7M6H - chains A and C of the 7 polymer chains in the assembly; structure by electron microscopy, 4.00 A resolution.

# Chain A (and C)
Molecule: Spike glycoprotein
From: Severe acute respiratory syndrome coronavirus 2
Notes: chain C of this document is another copy of the same molecule, construct and numbering; everything in this record applies to it too
UniProtKB: P0DTC2 (SPIKE_SARS2); numbering as in UniProt (aligned over 1-1213)
Sequence (1259 residues; each row starts with the number of its first residue):
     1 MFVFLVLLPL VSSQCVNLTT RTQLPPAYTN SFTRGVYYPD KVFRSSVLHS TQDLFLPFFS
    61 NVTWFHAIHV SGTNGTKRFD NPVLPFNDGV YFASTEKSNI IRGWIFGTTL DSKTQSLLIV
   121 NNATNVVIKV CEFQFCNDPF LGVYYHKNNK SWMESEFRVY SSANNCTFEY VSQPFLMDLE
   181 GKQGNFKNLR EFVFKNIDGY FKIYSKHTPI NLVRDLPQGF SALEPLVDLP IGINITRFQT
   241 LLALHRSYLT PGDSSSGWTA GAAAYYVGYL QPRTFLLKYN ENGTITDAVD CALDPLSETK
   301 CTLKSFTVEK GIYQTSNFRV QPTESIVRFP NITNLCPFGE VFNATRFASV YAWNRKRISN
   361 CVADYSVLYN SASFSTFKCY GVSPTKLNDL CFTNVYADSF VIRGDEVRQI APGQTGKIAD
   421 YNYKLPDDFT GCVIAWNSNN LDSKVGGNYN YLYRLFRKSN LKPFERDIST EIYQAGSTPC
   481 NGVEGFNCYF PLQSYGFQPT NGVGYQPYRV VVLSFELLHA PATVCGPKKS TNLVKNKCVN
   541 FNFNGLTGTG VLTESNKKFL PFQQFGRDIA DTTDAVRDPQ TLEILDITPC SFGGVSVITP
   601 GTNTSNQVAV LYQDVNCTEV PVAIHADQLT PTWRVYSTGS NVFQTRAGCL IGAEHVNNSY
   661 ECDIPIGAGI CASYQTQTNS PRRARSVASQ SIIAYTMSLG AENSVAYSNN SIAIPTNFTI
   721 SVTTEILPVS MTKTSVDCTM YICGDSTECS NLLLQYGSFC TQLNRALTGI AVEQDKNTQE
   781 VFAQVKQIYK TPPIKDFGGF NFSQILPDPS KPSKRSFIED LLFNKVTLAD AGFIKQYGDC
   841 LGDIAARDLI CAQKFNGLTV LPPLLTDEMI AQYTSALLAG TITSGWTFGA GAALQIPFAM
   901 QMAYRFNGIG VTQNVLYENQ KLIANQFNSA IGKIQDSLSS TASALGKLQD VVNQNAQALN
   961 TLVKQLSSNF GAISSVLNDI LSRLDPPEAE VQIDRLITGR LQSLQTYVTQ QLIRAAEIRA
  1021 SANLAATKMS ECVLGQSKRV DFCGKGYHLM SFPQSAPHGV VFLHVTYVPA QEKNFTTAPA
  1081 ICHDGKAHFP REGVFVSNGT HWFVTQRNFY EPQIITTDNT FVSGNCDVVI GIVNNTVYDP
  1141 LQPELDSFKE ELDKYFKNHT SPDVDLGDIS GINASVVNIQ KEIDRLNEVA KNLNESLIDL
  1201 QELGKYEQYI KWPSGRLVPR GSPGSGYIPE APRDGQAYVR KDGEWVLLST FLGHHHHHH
Not modelled in the structure: 1-26, 70-79, 144-164, 173-185, 246-262, 621-640, 677-688, 828-853, 1148-1259
Cystine bridges: Cys131-Cys166, Cys291-Cys301, Cys336-Cys361, Cys379-Cys432, Cys391-Cys525, Cys480-Cys488, Cys538-Cys590, Cys617-Cys649, Cys662-Cys671, Cys738-Cys760, Cys743-Cys749, Cys1032-Cys1043, Cys1082-Cys1126
Covalent attachments: N-acetylglucosamine (NAG) linked to Asn61, Asn122, Asn282, Asn331, Asn343, Asn616, Asn709, Asn717, Asn801, Asn1074
Construct notes: engineered mutation Pro986 (Lys in P0DTC2), Pro987 (Val in P0DTC2); expression tag (1214-1259)
Small-molecule neighbours: N-acetylglucosamine (NAG; 2-acetamido-2-deoxy-beta-D-glucopyranose): Arg457, Glu465, Arg466
UniProt features mapped onto this chain:
  - region: Asn280 to Cys301 (Putative superantigen), Arg403 to Asp405 (Integrin-binding motif), Asn448 to Phe456 (Immunodominant HLA epitope recognized by the CD8+), Pro681 to Ala684 (Putative superantigen), Ser816 to Tyr837 (Fusion peptide 1), Lys835 to Phe855 (Fusion peptide 2), Asp1163 to Glu1202 (Heptad repeat 2)
  - site (Cleavage): Arg685, Ser686, Arg815, Ser816
  - glycosylation: Asn17 (N-linked (GlcNAc...) (complex) asparagine), Asn61 (N-linked (GlcNAc...) (hybrid) asparagine), Asn74 (N-linked (GlcNAc...) (complex) asparagine), Asn122 (N-linked (GlcNAc...) (hybrid) asparagine), Asn149 (N-linked (GlcNAc...) (complex) asparagine), Asn165 (N-linked (GlcNAc...) (complex) asparagine), Asn234 (N-linked (GlcNAc...) (high mannose) asparagine), Asn282 (N-linked (GlcNAc...) (complex) asparagine), Thr323 (O-linked (GalNAc) threonine), Ser325 (O-linked (HexNAc...) serine), Asn331 (N-linked (GlcNAc...) (complex) asparagine), Asn343 (N-linked (GlcNAc...) (complex) asparagine), Asn603 (N-linked (GlcNAc...) (hybrid) asparagine), Asn616 (N-linked (GlcNAc...) (complex) asparagine), Asn657 (N-linked (GlcNAc...) (complex) asparagine), Thr676 (O-linked (GlcNAc...) threonine), Thr678 (O-linked (GlcNAc...) threonine), Asn709 (N-linked (GlcNAc...) (high mannose) asparagine), Asn717 (N-linked (GlcNAc...) (hybrid) asparagine), Asn801 (N-linked (GlcNAc...) (hybrid) asparagine) and 6 more in UniProt
  - natural variant: Leu5 (L5F: In strain: Iota/B.1.526), Ser13 (S13I: In strain: Epsilon/B.1.427/B.1.429), Leu18 (L18F: In strain: Beta/B.1.351, Gamma/P.1 and 1 more), Thr19 (T19I: In strain: Omicron/BQ.1.1, Omicron/XBB.1.5 and 1 more; T19R: In strain: Delta/B.1.617.2, Omicron/BA.2 and 4 more), Thr20 (T20N: In strain: Gamma/P.1), Leu24 to Ala27 (sequence variant, change not given here; In strain: Omicron/BA.2, Omicron/BA.2.12.1 and 6 more), Pro26 (P26S: In strain: Gamma/P.1), Gln52 (Q52H: In strain: Omicron/EG.5.1), Ala67 (A67V: In strain: Eta/B.1.525, Omicron/BA.1), His69 to Val70 (deletion: In strain: Alpha/B.1.1.7, Eta/B.1.525 and 5 more), Gly75 (G75V: In strain: Lambda/C.37), Thr76 (T76I: In strain: Lambda/C.37), 82 further natural variant entries in UniProt
  - mutagenesis: His69 to Val70 (Increased incorporation of cleaved spike into virions), Asn121 (N121Q: Partial loss of biliverdin affinity), Arg190 (R190K: Partial loss of biliverdin affinity), Asn234 (N234Q: Increased resistance to neutralizing antibodies), Asn331 (N331Q: Reduced viral infectivity), Asn343 (N343Q: Reduced viral infectivity), Leu452 (L452R: Increased resistance to neutralizing antibodies. Decreases HLA binding to NF9 epitope. Increased binding affinity to human ACE2), Tyr453 (Y453F: Decreased HLA binding to NF9 epitope. Increased binding affinity to human ACE2), Ala475 (A475V: Increased resistance to neutralizing antibodies), Val483 (V483A: Increased resistance to neutralizing antibodies), Glu484 (E484D: Increased replication in human TMEM106B overexpressing cells), Phe490 (F490L: Increased resistance to neutralizing antibodies and human covalescent sera neutralization), 14 further mutagenesis entries in UniProt

# How chain A and chain C interact
Contacting residue pairs (131):
  Lys41(A) - Phe562(C)
  Lys41(A) - Gln563(C)
  Lys41(A) - Gln564(C)
  Val42(A) - Arg567(C)
  Phe43(A) - Lys557(C)
  Phe43(A) - Phe559(C)  hydrophobic
  Phe43(A) - Gln563(C)
  Phe43(A) - Phe565(C)  hydrogen bond (backbone-backbone)
  Phe43(A) - Gly566(C)
  Phe43(A) - Arg567(C)  hydrogen bond (backbone-backbone)
  Val47(A) - Ile569(C)  hydrophobic
  Cys166(A) - Lys356(C)  hydrogen bond (backbone-side chain)
  Cys166(A) - Asn394(C)  hydrogen bond (backbone-side chain)
  Thr167(A) - Lys356(C)
  Thr167(A) - Asn394(C)
  Phe168(A) - Asn394(C)
  Asp198(A) - Pro521(C)
  Gly199(A) - Ala520(C)
  Gly199(A) - Pro521(C)
  Tyr200(A) - Pro521(C)
  Tyr200(A) - Ala522(C)  hydrogen bond (side chain-backbone)
  Tyr200(A) - Thr523(C)
  Glu224(A) - Phe562(C)
  Asn282(A) - Lys557(C)
  Gly283(A) - Gln563(C)
  Gly413(A) - Pro987(C)
  Asp737(A) - Asn317(C)  hydrogen bond
  Met740(A) - Asn317(C)
  Met740(A) - Arg319(C)
  Asp745(A) - Arg319(C)  salt bridge
  Gln755(A) - Asn969(C)
  Gln755(A) - Phe970(C)  hydrogen bond (backbone-backbone)
  Gln755(A) - Gly971(C)
  Gln755(A) - Ala972(C)
  Tyr756(A) - Gln965(C)  hydrogen bond (backbone-side chain)
  Tyr756(A) - Ser968(C)
  Tyr756(A) - Phe970(C)
  Ser758(A) - Thr961(C)
  Ser758(A) - Gln965(C)  hydrogen bond
  Phe759(A) - Gln965(C)
  Phe759(A) - Phe970(C)  hydrophobic
  Phe759(A) - Gly999(C)
  Phe759(A) - Gln1002(C)
  Gln762(A) - Thr1006(C)
  Thr768(A) - Gln314(C)
  Gln784(A) - Asp1041(C)  hydrogen bond
  Gln787(A) - Ala701(C)  hydrogen bond (side chain-backbone)
  Gln787(A) - Glu702(C)
  Gln787(A) - Asn703(C)  hydrogen bond (side chain-backbone)
  Ile788(A) - Leu699(C)
  Ile788(A) - Gly700(C)
  Ile788(A) - Glu702(C)
  Ile788(A) - Asn703(C)  hydrogen bond (backbone-backbone)
  Tyr789(A) - Asn703(C)
  Tyr789(A) - Val705(C)  hydrophobic
  Lys790(A) - Glu702(C)
  Lys790(A) - Ser704(C)
  Pro792(A) - Tyr707(C)  hydrophobic
  Asp796(A) - Tyr707(C)
  Phe797(A) - Tyr707(C)
  Phe855(A) - Pro589(C)
  Phe855(A) - Phe592(C)
  Leu861(A) - Gln613(C)
  Pro863(A) - Ala668(C)  hydrogen bond (backbone-backbone)
  Leu864(A) - Pro665(C)  hydrophobic
  Leu864(A) - Ile666(C)
  Leu864(A) - Gly667(C)
  Leu864(A) - Ala668(C)
  Leu864(A) - Gly669(C)  hydrogen bond (backbone-backbone)
  Thr866(A) - Ala668(C)
  Met869(A) - Gly669(C)
  Met869(A) - Met697(C)  hydrophobic
  Met869(A) - Leu699(C)  hydrophobic
  Gln872(A) - Leu699(C)
  Tyr873(A) - Leu699(C)
  Ile882(A) - Tyr707(C)
  Thr883(A) - Val705(C)
  Thr883(A) - Tyr707(C)
  Trp886(A) - Tyr1047(C)  hydrogen bond
  Trp886(A) - Arg1107(C)
  Ala890(A) - Gly1046(C)
  Ala890(A) - Tyr1047(C)  hydrophobic
  Ala892(A) - Glu1072(C)
  Leu894(A) - Ala713(C)
  Leu894(A) - Pro715(C)
  Gln895(A) - Val705(C)
  Gln895(A) - Ala706(C)  hydrogen bond (side chain-backbone)
  Gln895(A) - Tyr707(C)
  Gln895(A) - Ser711(C)
  Gln895(A) - Ile712(C)
  Gln895(A) - Ala713(C)
  Ile896(A) - Tyr707(C)
  Ile896(A) - Ser711(C)
  Pro897(A) - Tyr707(C)  hydrophobic
  Pro897(A) - Ser708(C)
  Pro897(A) - Asn709(C)
  Pro897(A) - Ser711(C)
  Pro897(A) - Ile712(C)
  Phe898(A) - Tyr707(C)
  Met900(A) - Pro1079(C)
  Tyr904(A) - Gly1093(C)  hydrogen bond (side chain-backbone)
  Tyr904(A) - Val1094(C)
  Asn907(A) - Arg1091(C)
  Thr912(A) - Phe1121(C)
  Gln913(A) - Pro1090(C)  hydrogen bond (side chain-backbone)
  Asn914(A) - Phe1089(C)
  Asn914(A) - Phe1121(C)
  Asn914(A) - Ser1123(C)
  Tyr917(A) - Pro1079(C)
  Tyr917(A) - Phe1089(C)  hydrophobic
  Tyr917(A) - Val1129(C)
  Glu918(A) - Gly1124(C)
  Glu918(A) - Val1128(C)
  Glu918(A) - Val1129(C)
  Gln920(A) - Val1128(C)
  Gln920(A) - Ile1130(C)
  Val963(A) - Ala570(C)  hydrophobic
  Ser967(A) - Asp571(C)  hydrogen bond
  Asp994(A) - Arg995(C)  salt bridge
  Thr998(A) - Gln1002(C)
  Gln1005(A) - Thr1006(C)
  Leu1012(A) - Ile1013(C)  hydrophobic
  Ile1013(A) - Ile1013(C)  hydrophobic
  Ser1030(A) - Val1040(C)
  Ser1030(A) - Asp1041(C)  hydrogen bond
  Glu1031(A) - Arg1039(C)
  Glu1031(A) - Val1040(C)
  Leu1034(A) - Val1040(C)
  Leu1034(A) - Asp1041(C)
  Gly1035(A) - Val1040(C)
  Leu1141(A) - Leu1141(C)  hydrophobic
Other interface residues (no listed pair), chain A (88 interface residues in all): Tyr38, Arg44, Lys129, Glu169, Glu281, Thr284, Gly757, Asn856, Gly857, Val860, Pro862, Glu868, Thr887, Gly891, Ala893, Asn978, Thr1009, Arg1039
Other interface residues (no listed pair), chain C (99 interface residues in all): Ser359, Val395, Thr547, Thr549, Lys558, Leu560, Thr572, Thr588, Asp614, Arg646, Ile670, Asn710, Ser1003, Thr1009, Lys1045, Val1068, Pro1069, Thr1077, Ala1078, Ala1080, Phe1095, Asn1108

# Overview
The interface between chain A and chain C involves 88 residues on one side and 99 on the other; the contacts
include 21 hydrogen bonds and 2 salt bridges. Among the polar pairs are Asp745(A)-Arg319(C),
Asp994(A)-Arg995(C) and Cys166(A)-Lys356(C). Chain A binds N-acetylglucosamine.
Chain A and chain C are both Spike glycoprotein (Severe acute respiratory syndrome coronavirus 2); the
structure, Structure of the SARS-CoV-2 S 2P trimer in complex with the human neutralizing antibody Fab
fragment ..., was determined by electron microscopy together with 7M6E from the same study.
